Entry 5HIY (X-ray diffraction, 3.00 A resolution); this record covers chains A and B.

== Chain A (and B) ==
Name: Non-structural protein 9
Organism: Porcine epidemic diarrhea virus CV777
Notes: chain B of this document is another copy of the same molecule, construct and numbering; everything in this record applies to it too
UniProtKB: P0C6Y4 (R1AB_PEDV7); residues 1-108 here correspond to UniProt positions 3858-3965 (UniProt number = residue number + 3857)
Amino-acid sequence (114 residues; row label = number of the first residue in the row):
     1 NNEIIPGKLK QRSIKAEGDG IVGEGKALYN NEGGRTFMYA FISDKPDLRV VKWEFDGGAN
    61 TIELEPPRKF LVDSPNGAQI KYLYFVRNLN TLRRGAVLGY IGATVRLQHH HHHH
Not modelled in the structure: 1-6, 55-58, 106-114 (chain B: 1-5, 21, 56-59, 107-114)
Construct notes: engineered mutation Ala59 (Cys3916 in P0C6Y4); expression tag (109-114)
Swiss-Prot annotation at these positions:
  - site: Gln108 (Cleavage)
Reported in the primary citation:
  - mutagenesis - K10A, R68A/K69A, G95E/G99E/G102E (14-fold), R106A (2.7-fold): decreased binding to ssDNA

== Chain A / chain B interface ==
Contacting residue pairs (17; chain A residue first):
  Lys8(A) - Gly102(B)
  Lys8(A) - Arg106(B)
  Arg68(A) - Pro6(B)
  Thr91(A) - Leu92(B)
  Leu92(A) - Gly95(B)
  Gly95(A) - Leu92(B)
  Gly95(A) - Gly95(B)
  Gly95(A) - Ala96(B)  hydrogen bond (backbone-backbone)
  Ala96(A) - Gly95(B)  hydrogen bond (backbone-backbone)
  Ala96(A) - Ala96(B)
  Ala96(A) - Gly99(B)
  Gly99(A) - Ala96(B)
  Gly99(A) - Gly99(B)
  Gly99(A) - Tyr100(B)
  Tyr100(A) - Gly99(B)
  Gly102(A) - Leu9(B)  hydrogen bond (backbone-backbone)
  Ala103(A) - Tyr100(B)  hydrophobic
Other interface residues (no listed pair), chain A (15 interface residues in all): Gly7, Lys69, Phe70, Arg94, Leu98
Other interface residues (no listed pair), chain B (14 interface residues in all): Lys8, Thr91, Arg94, Leu98, Ala103

== Overview ==
Chain A and chain B form an interface of 15 and 14 residues respectively, with 3 hydrogen bonds. Backbone
hydrogen bonds pair Gly95(A)-Ala96(B) and Gly102(A)-Leu9(B). The paper reports that K10A, R68A/K69A and
G95E/G99E/G102E of chain A, among others, reduce binding to ssDNA.
Chain A and chain B are both Non-structural protein 9 (Porcine epidemic diarrhea virus CV777); the structure,
Crystal structure of PEDV NSP9 Mutant-C59A, was determined by X-ray diffraction, deposited together with 5YM6,
5YM8 and 5HIZ.
